Entry 2RHO (X-ray diffraction, 2.45 A resolution); this record covers chain A.

== Chain A ==
Protein: Cell Division Protein ftsZ
From: Bacillus subtilis
Reference sequence: P17865 (FTSZ_BACSU); residues 12-315 here = UniProt positions 12-315
Amino-acid sequence (325 residues; numbered 11 to 335; the number before each row is that of its first residue):
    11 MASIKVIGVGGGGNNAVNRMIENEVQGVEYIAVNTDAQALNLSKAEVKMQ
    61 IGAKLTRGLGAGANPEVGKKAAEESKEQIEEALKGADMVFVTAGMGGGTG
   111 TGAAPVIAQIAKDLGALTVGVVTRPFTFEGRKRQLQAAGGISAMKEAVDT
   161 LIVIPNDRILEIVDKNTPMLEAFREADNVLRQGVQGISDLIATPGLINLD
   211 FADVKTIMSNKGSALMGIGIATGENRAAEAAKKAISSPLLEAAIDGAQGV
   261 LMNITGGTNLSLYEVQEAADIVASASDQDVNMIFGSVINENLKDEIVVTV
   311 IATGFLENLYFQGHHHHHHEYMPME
Unresolved in the structure: 11, 317-335
Differences from the reference sequence: expression tag (11, 316-335)
Residues lining bound ligands: GTP-gamma-S (GSP; 5'-guanosine-diphosphate-monothiophosphate): Gly-20, Gly-21, Gly-22, Asn-25, Thr-45, Gly-70, Ala-71, Gly-72, Ala-73, Asn-74, Gly-104, Met-105, Gly-106, Gly-107, Gly-108, Thr-109, Gly-110, Pro-135, Glu-139, Arg-143, Asn-166, Phe-183, Ala-186, Asp-187, Leu-190
Curated features (UniProtKB/Swiss-Prot):
  - binding site (GTP): Gly-21 to Asn-25, Gly-108 to Gly-110, Glu-139, Arg-143, Asp-187
  - mutagenesis: Asp-280 (D280R: Disrupts interaction with MciZ)
From the paper describing this entry:
  - binding site for GTP-gamma-S: Ala-71, Ala-73

== Overview ==
Bound to chain A: GTP-gamma-S. From UniProt: 11 GTP-binding residues and one mutagenesis site. From the paper:
a binding site for GTP-gamma-S at Ala-71 and Ala-73.
Chain A is Cell Division Protein ftsZ (Bacillus subtilis); the structure, Synthetic Gene Encoded Bacillus
Subtilis FtsZ NCS Dimer with Bound GDP and GTP-gamma-S, was determined by X-ray diffraction (same publication
as 2RHH and 2RHL).
